Entry 5SBA (X-ray diffraction, 2.25 A resolution); this record covers chains B and E of the 6 polymer chains in the assembly.

[Chain B]
Protein: Tubulin beta-2B chain
Organism: Bos taurus
UniProt: Q6B856 (TBB2B_BOVIN); the author numbering skips numbers that UniProt does not, so the offset changes along the chain: 1-42 = UniProt 1-42; 45-360 = UniProt 43-358; 369-455 = UniProt 359-445
Chain sequence (445 residues; numbered 1 to 455; 10 numbers in that range are skipped by the numbering (no residue carries them; nothing is unmodelled there); the number before each row is that of its first residue):
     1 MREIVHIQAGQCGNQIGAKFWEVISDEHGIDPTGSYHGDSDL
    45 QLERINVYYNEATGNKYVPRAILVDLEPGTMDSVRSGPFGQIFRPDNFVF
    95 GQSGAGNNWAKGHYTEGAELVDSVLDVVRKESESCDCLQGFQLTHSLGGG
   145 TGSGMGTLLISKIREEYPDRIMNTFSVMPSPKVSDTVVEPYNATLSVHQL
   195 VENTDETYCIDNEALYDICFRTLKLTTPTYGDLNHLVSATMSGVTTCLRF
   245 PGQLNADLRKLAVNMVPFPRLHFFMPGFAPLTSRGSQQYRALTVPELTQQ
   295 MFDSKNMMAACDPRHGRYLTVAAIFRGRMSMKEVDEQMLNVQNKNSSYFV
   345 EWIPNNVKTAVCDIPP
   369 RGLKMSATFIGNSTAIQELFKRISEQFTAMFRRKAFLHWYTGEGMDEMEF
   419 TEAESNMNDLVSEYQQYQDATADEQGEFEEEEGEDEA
Not modelled in the structure: 278-281, 438-455
Ion coordination: Mg2+: Gln11 (together with GDP)
Residues lining bound ligands: GDP (guanosine-5'-diphosphate): Gly10, Gln11, Cys12, Gln15, Ile16, Asp69, Ala99, Asn101, Ser140, Gly142, Gly143, Gly144, Thr145, Gly146, Ser147, Val171, Pro173, Val177, Asp179, Glu183, Asn206, Leu209, Tyr224, Leu227, Asn228
UniProt features mapped onto this chain:
  - motif: Met1 to Ile4 (MREI motif)
  - binding site (GTP): Gln11, Glu71, Ser140, Gly144, Thr145, Gly146, Asn206, Asn228
  - binding site (Mg(2+)): Glu71
  - modified residue: Ser40 (Phosphoserine), Thr57 (Phosphothreonine), Lys60 (N6-acetyllysine), Ser174 (Phosphoserine), Thr287 (Phosphothreonine), Thr292 (Phosphothreonine), Arg320 (Omega-N-methylarginine), Glu448 (5-glutamyl polyglutamate)
  - cross-link (Glycyl lysine isopeptide (Lys-Gly)): Lys60 (interchain with G-Cter in ubiquitin), Lys326 (interchain with G-Cter in ubiquitin)
From the paper describing this entry:
  - binding site for the ligand 5IJ: Gly100, Asn102, Lys105, Val181

[Chain E]
Protein: Stathmin-4
Organism: Rattus norvegicus
UniProt: P63043 (STMN4_RAT); residues 5-145 here correspond to UniProt positions 49-189 (UniProt number = residue number + 44)
Chain sequence (143 residues; numbered 3 to 145; the number before each row is that of its first residue):
     3 MADMEVIELNKCTSGQSFEVILKPPSFDGVPEFNASLPRRRDPSLEEIQK
    53 KLEAAEERRKYQEAELLKHLAEKREHEREVIQKAIEENNNFIKMAKEKLA
   103 QKMESNKENREAHLAAMLERLQEKDKHAEEVRKNKELKEEASR
Not modelled in the structure: 3-5, 29-43, 142-145
Differences from the reference sequence: initiating methionine (3); expression tag (4)
UniProt features mapped onto this chain:
  - modified residue: Ser46 (Phosphoserine)

[Interface between chain B and chain E]
Contacting residue pairs (24):
  His107(B) - Lys75(E)  hydrogen bond
  Tyr108(B) - His78(E)  hydrogen bond
  Tyr108(B) - Glu79(E)
  Tyr108(B) - Val82(E)  hydrophobic
  Tyr108(B) - Ile83(E)
  Leu152(B) - Glu79(E)
  Ser155(B) - Leu72(E)
  Ser155(B) - Lys75(E)
  Ser155(B) - Arg76(E)  hydrogen bond
  Lys156(B) - Arg76(E)
  Lys156(B) - Glu79(E)  salt bridge
  Arg158(B) - Leu68(E)
  Glu159(B) - Leu69(E)
  Glu159(B) - Leu72(E)
  Glu159(B) - Arg76(E)  salt bridge
  Gln193(B) - Lys75(E)
  Glu196(B) - His71(E)  salt bridge
  Thr409(B) - Glu89(E)
  Glu411(B) - Val82(E)
  Glu411(B) - Ala86(E)
  Gly412(B) - Val82(E)
  Gly412(B) - Lys85(E)
  Gly412(B) - Ala86(E)
  Glu417(B) - His78(E)  salt bridge
Interface residues without a listed pair, chain B (17 interface residues in all): Thr109, Pro162, Gly410, Met413
Interface residues without a listed pair, chain E (14 interface residues in all): Glu65

[Summary]
17 residues of chain B and 14 residues of chain E are in contact; the contacts include 3 hydrogen bonds and 4
salt bridges. Polar contacts include Lys156(B)-Glu79(E), Glu159(B)-Arg76(E) and Glu196(B)-His71(E). Ligands of
chain B: GDP. From the paper: a binding site for the ligand 5IJ at Gly100(B), Asn102(B) and Lys105(B) among
others.
Chain B is Tubulin beta-2B chain (Bos taurus) and chain E is Stathmin-4 (Rattus norvegicus); the structure,
Tubulin-maytansinoid-4b-complex, was determined by X-ray diffraction, deposited together with 5SB8, 5SB9,
5SBB, 5SBC, 5SBD and 5SBE.
